6J4T - chain A; structure by X-ray diffraction, 1.82 A resolution.

Chain A:
Protein: Adenosine/AMP deaminase family protein
From: Arabidopsis thaliana
UniProtKB: Q8LPL7 (Q8LPL7_ARATH); residues 1-355 here = UniProt positions 1-355
Chain sequence (355 residues; row label = number of the first residue in the row):
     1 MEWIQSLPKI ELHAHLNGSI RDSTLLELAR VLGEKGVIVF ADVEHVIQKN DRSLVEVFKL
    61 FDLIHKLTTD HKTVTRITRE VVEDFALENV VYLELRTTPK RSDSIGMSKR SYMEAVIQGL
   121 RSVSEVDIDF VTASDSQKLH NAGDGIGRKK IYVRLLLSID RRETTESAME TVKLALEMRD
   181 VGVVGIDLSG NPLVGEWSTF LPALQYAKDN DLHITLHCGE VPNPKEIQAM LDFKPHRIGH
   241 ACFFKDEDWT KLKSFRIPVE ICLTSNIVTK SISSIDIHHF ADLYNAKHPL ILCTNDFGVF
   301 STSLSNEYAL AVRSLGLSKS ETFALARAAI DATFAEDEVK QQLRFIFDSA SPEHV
Not modelled in the structure: 133-147
Construct notes: engineered mutation Asn295 (Asp in Q8LPL7)
Metal / ion sites: Zn2+: His217, Asn295
Small-molecule neighbours: inosinic acid (IMP): His15, Leu16, Asn17, Gly18, Phe58, Phe61, His65, Arg96, Thr97, Thr98, Lys100, Tyr112, Asp160, Arg162, Ser189, Gly190, His217, Glu220, His240, Ser265, Asn295, Asp296
Curated features (UniProtKB/Swiss-Prot):
  - active site: Glu220 (Proton donor)
  - binding site (Zn(2+)): His13, His15, His217
  - binding site (N(6)-methyl-AMP): His15, Asn17, His65, Thr97 to Lys100, Asp160, Gly190, Glu220, Asp296
  - site: His240 (Important for catalytic activity)
  - mutagenesis: His15 (H15A: Abolishes catalytic activity), Asn17 (N17A: Reduces catalytic efficiency 2-fold), Val57 (V57F: Reduces catalytic efficiency 20-fold), His65 (H65A: Reduces catalytic efficiency 2-fold), Thr97 (T97A: Reduces catalytic efficiency 3-fold), Thr98 (T98A: Reduces catalytic efficiency 2-fold), Lys100 (K100A: Reduces catalytic efficiency 3-fold), Glu220 (E220A: Abolishes catalytic activity), Asp296 (D296A: Abolishes catalytic activity)
Reported in the primary citation:
  - binding site for inosinic acid: Glu220
  - catalytic residues: His240 (proposed by the authors, not directly observed)
  - specificity-determining residues: Asn17 (by similarity / conservation)
  - mutagenesis - V57F (20.6-fold): decreased catalytic activity (citing earlier work)
  - specificity-determining residues: Leu54, Val57, Phe58 (proposed by the authors, not directly observed)

In short:
Ligands of chain A: inosinic acid. His217 and Asn295 form the Zn2+ site. Curated annotation (UniProt) lists
active-site residue Glu220, 3 Zn2+-binding residues, 11 N(6)-methyl-AMP-binding residues and 9 mutagenesis
sites. From the paper: the catalytic residue His240; V57F reduces catalytic activity.
Chain A is Adenosine/AMP deaminase family protein (Arabidopsis thaliana); the structure, Crystal structure of
arabidopsis ADAL complexed with IMP, was determined by X-ray diffraction (same publication as 6IV5 and 6J23).
